Entry 9B8Q (electron microscopy, 3.80 A resolution); this record covers chains N and a of the 9 polymer chains in the assembly.

== Chain N ==
Name: V-type proton ATPase subunit G
Source organism: Rattus norvegicus
UniProt: Q8R2H0 (Q8R2H0_RAT); residue numbers follow UniProt; this construct covers 1-118
Amino-acid sequence (118 residues; each row starts with the number of its first residue):
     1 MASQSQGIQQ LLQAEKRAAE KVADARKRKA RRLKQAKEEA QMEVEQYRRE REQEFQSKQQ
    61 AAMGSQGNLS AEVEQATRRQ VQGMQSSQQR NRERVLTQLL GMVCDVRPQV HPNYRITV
Disordered / not traced: 1-2, 109-118

== Chain a ==
Name: V-type proton ATPase 116 kDa subunit a isoform 1
Source organism: Rattus norvegicus
UniProt: P25286 (VPP1_RAT); residues 1-838 here = UniProt positions 1-838
Amino-acid sequence (838 residues; numbered 1 to 838; the number before each row is that of its first residue):
     1 MGELFRSEEM TLAQLFLQSE AAYCCVSELE ELGKVQFRDL NPDVNVFQRK FVNEVRRCEE
    61 MDRKLRFVEK EIRKANIPIM DTGENPEVPF PRDMIDLEAN FEKIENELKE INTNQEALKR
   121 NFLELTELKF ILRKTQQFFD EMADPDLLEE SSSLLEPNEM GRGAPLRLGF VAGVINRERI
   181 PTFERMLWRV CRGNVFLRQA EIENPLEDPV TGDYVHKSVF IIFFQGDQLK NRVKKICEGF
   241 RASLYPCPET PQERKEMASG VNTRIDDLQM VLNQTEDHRQ RVLQAAAKNI RVWFIKVRKM
   301 KAIYHTLNLC NIDVTQKCLI AEVWCPVTDL DSIQFALRRG TEHSGSTVPS ILNRMQTNQT
   361 PPTYNKTNKF THGFQNIVDA YGIGTYREIN PAPYTVITFP FLFAVMFGDF GHGILMTLFA
   421 VWMVLRESRI LSQKNENEMF SMVFSGRYII LLMGLFSIYT GLIYNDCFSK SLNIFGSSWS
   481 VRPMFTIGNW TEETLLGSSV LQLNPAIPGV FGGPYPFGID PIWNIATNKL TFLNSFKMKM
   541 SVILGIIHML FGVSLSLFNH IYFKKPLNIY FGFIPEIIFM SSLFGYLVIL IFYKWTAYDA
   601 HSSRNAPSLL IHFINMFLFS YPESGNAMLY SGQKGIQCFL IVVAMLCVPW MLLFKPLILR
   661 HQYLRKKHLG TLNFGGIRVG NGPTEEDAEI IQHDQLSTHS EDAEEPTEDE VFDFGDTMVH
   721 QAIHTIEYCL GCISNTASYL RLWALSLAHA QLSEVLWTMV IHIGLHVRSL AGGLGLFFIF
   781 AAFATLTVAI LLIMEGLSAF LHALRLHWVE FQNKFYTGTG FKFLPFSFEH IREGKFDE
Disordered / not traced: 1-8, 148-165, 363-838
UniProt features mapped onto this chain:
  - modified residue: Thr250 (Phosphothreonine), Thr360 (Phosphothreonine), Tyr364 (Phosphotyrosine)

== How chain N and chain a interact ==
Residue-residue contacts (11; chain N residue first):
  Gln4(N) - Arg198(a)
  Ser5(N) - Phe138(a)
  Ser5(N) - Glu141(a)
  Gly7(N) - Phe196(a)
  Ile8(N) - Phe139(a)  hydrophobic
  Ile8(N) - Phe223(a)  hydrophobic
  Gln9(N) - Met142(a)  hydrogen bond (side chain-backbone)
  Leu11(N) - Leu168(a)  hydrophobic
  Glu15(N) - Leu166(a)  hydrogen bond (side chain-backbone)
  Glu15(N) - Arg167(a)  hydrogen bond (side chain-backbone)
  Glu15(N) - Leu168(a)  hydrogen bond (side chain-backbone)
Also at the interface, not in a pair above, chain N (9 interface residues in all): Lys16, Val22
Also at the interface, not in a pair above, chain a (11 interface residues in all): Leu147

== In short ==
9 residues of chain N face 11 of chain a across their interface, with 4 hydrogen bonds. Polar contacts include
Gln9(N)-Met142(a), Glu15(N)-Leu166(a) and Glu15(N)-Arg167(a).
Chain N is V-type proton ATPase subunit G and chain a is V-type proton ATPase 116 kDa subunit a isoform 1,
both from Rattus norvegicus; the structure, Synaptic Vesicle V-ATPase with synaptophysin and SidK, State 3,
peripheral stalks, was determined by electron microscopy together with 9B8P from the same study.
